PDB entry 7LJB | X-ray diffraction, 2.97 A resolution | chains B and G of the 6 polymer chains in the assembly

== Chain B ==
Protein: Isoform 2 of Potassium channel subfamily K member 4
From: Homo sapiens
Reference sequence: Q9NYG8-2 (KCNK4-2_HUMAN); numbering as in UniProt (aligned over 1-290)
Chain sequence (299 residues; row label = number of the first residue in the row):
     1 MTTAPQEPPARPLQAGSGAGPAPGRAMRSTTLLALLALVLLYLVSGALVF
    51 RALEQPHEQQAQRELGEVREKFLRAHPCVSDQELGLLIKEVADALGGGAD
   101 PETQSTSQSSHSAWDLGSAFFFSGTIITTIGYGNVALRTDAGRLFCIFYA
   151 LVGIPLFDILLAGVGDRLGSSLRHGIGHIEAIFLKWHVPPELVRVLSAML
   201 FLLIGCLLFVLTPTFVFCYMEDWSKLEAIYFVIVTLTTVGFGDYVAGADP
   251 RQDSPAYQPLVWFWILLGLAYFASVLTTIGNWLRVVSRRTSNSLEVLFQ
Not modelled in the structure: 1-27, 106-111, 285-299
Construct notes: engineered mutation Q104 (Asn in Q9NYG8-2), Q108 (Asn in Q9NYG8-2), D158 (Gly in Q9NYG8-2); expression tag (291-299)
Metal / ion sites: Ca2+: E58 (shared with 1 residue of chain A); K+ site 1: T129, T238 (shared with 2 residues of chain A); K+ site 2: T129, I130, T238, V239 (shared with 4 residues of chain A); K+ site 3: I130, G131, V239, G240 (shared with 4 residues of chain A); K+ site 4: G131, Y132, G240, F241 (shared with 4 residues of chain A)

== Chain G ==
Protein: Anti-traak antibody 13E9 fab fragment heavy chain
From: Mus musculus
Notes: antibody fragment or engineered binder
Chain sequence (217 residues; each row starts with the number of its first residue):
     1 EVQLQQSGPELVKPGASMKTSCKVSGYSFTGYIMNWVKQRHGKNLEWIGL
    51 INPNTGYTTYNQKFKGKATLTVDKSSSTAYMELLSLTSEDSAIYYCTRGN
   101 YVFDYWGQGTTLTVSSAKTTPPSVYPLAPGSAAQTNSMVTLGCLVKGYFP
   151 EPVTVTWNSGSLSSGVHTFPAVLQSDLYTLSSSVTVPSSSWPSETVTCNV
   201 AHPASSTKVDKKIVPRD
Not modelled in the structure: 130-135, 217
Disulfide bonds: C22-C96, C143-C198
Metal / ion sites: Ca2+: E10, K19

== How chain B and chain G interact ==
Residue-residue contacts (20; chain B residue first):
  L73(B) with N100(G), hydrogen bond (backbone-side chain)
  R74(B) with Y101(G)
  H76(B) with N100(G), hydrogen bond (backbone-side chain)
  P77(B) with G31(G); Y32(G); I33(G); N100(G), hydrogen bond (backbone-side chain)
  C78(B) with G31(G), hydrogen bond (backbone-backbone); N52(G), hydrogen bond (backbone-side chain)
  V79(B) with N100(G), hydrogen bond (backbone-side chain)
  S80(B) with I33(G); L50(G); Y57(G)
  Q82(B) with W47(G); L50(G); Y57(G); T59(G), hydrogen bond
  E83(B) with N52(G), hydrogen bond; T55(G), hydrogen bond; Y57(G)
Also at the interface, not in a pair above, chain B (10 interface residues in all): L86

== In short ==
10 residues of chain B and 11 residues of chain G are in contact, with 9 hydrogen bonds. Among the polar pairs
are L73(B)-N100(G), H76(B)-N100(G) and P77(B)-N100(G). T129(B) and T238(B) form the K+ site 1. T129(B),
I130(B), T238(B) and V239(B) coordinate K+ site 2.
Chain B is Isoform 2 of Potassium channel subfamily K member 4 (Homo sapiens) and chain G is Anti-traak
antibody 13E9 fab fragment heavy chain (Mus musculus); the structure, Human TRAAK K+ channel mutant G158D in a
K+ bound conductive conformation, was determined by X-ray diffraction, deposited together with 7LJ4 and 7LJ5.
